Entry 8K1P (electron microscopy, 3.40 A resolution); this record covers chains B and C of the 3 polymer chains in the assembly.

== Chain B (and C) ==
Protein: Multidrug efflux system ATP-binding protein Rv1218c
Source organism: Mycobacterium tuberculosis (strain ATCC 25618 / H37Rv)
Notes: EC 7.6.2.-; chain C of this document is another copy of the same molecule, construct and numbering; everything in this record applies to it too
UniProtKB: O86311 (MEATP_MYCTU); numbering as in UniProt (aligned over 1-311)
Sequence (311 residues; each row starts with the number of its first residue):
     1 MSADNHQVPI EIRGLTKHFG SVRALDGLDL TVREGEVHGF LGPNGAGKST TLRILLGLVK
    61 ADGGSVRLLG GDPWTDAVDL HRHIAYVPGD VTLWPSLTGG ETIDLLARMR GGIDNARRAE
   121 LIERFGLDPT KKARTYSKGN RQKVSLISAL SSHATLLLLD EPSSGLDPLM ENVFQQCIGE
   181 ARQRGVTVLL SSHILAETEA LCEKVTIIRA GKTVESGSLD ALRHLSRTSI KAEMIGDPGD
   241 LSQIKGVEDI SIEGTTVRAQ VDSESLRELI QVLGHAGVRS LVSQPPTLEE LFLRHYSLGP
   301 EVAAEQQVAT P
Not modelled in the structure: 1-6, 220-311 (chain C: 1-7, 220-311)
Ion coordination: Mg2+: S49 (together with vanadate)
Small-molecule neighbours:
  - ADP (adenosine-5'-diphosphate): F19, V22, A24, P43, N44, G45, A46, G47, K48, S49, T50, R53
  - ATP (adenosine-5'-triphosphate): K131, T135, S137, K138, G139, G165
  - vanadate (VO4): P43, N44, G45, K48, S49, E161, H193

== How chain B and chain C interact ==
Pairs across the interface - 19 pairs, chain B then chain C:
  P43(B) with D167(C)
  N44(B) with G165(C), hydrogen bond (side chain-backbone); L166(C); D167(C), hydrogen bond (side chain-backbone)
  S137(B) with N44(C), hydrogen bond (side chain-backbone)
  K138(B) with D90(C), salt bridge; E161(C)
  G139(B) with N44(C)
  N140(B) with N44(C), hydrogen bond (side chain-backbone)
  R141(B) with D90(C), salt bridge
  G165(B) with N44(C), hydrogen bond (backbone-side chain)
  L166(B) with N44(C)
  D167(B) with P43(C); N44(C), hydrogen bond (backbone-side chain); H193(C)
  P168(B) with L195(C), hydrophobic
  H193(B) with D167(C); P168(C)
  L195(B) with P168(C), hydrophobic
Also at the interface, not in a pair above, chain B (18 interface residues in all): G45, D90, K143, S164, M170
Also at the interface, not in a pair above, chain C (17 interface residues in all): G42, G89, S137, K138, G139, R141, M170

== Overview ==
18 residues of chain B face 17 of chain C across their interface, with 6 hydrogen bonds and 2 salt bridges.
Polar pairs include K138(B)-D90(C), R141(B)-D90(C) and N44(B)-G165(C). Ligands of chain B: ADP, vanadate and
ATP.
Chain B and chain C are both Multidrug efflux system ATP-binding protein Rv1218c (Mycobacterium tuberculosis
(strain ATCC 25618 / H37Rv)); the structure, mycobacterial efflux pump, ADP+vanadate bound state, was
determined by electron microscopy.
